Entry 4B3S (X-ray diffraction, 3.15 A resolution); this record covers chains A and H of the 23 polymer chains in the assembly.

# Chain A
Molecule: 16S ribosomal RNA
Source organism: Thermus thermophilus HB8
Sequence (1521 nucleotides; each row starts with the number of its first residue; note: 44 numbers in that range are skipped by the numbering (no residue carries them; nothing is unmodelled there); a row labelled like 189A-189L holds insertion residues (189A, then the next letters in order)):
     1 UUGUUGGAGA GUUUGAUCCU GGCUCAGGGU GAACGCUGGC GGCGUGCCUA AGACAUGCAA
    61 GUCGUGCGGG CCG
    76 CGGGGUUUU
    88 ACUCCG
    96 UGGUCAGCGG CGGACGGGUG AGUAACGCGU GGGU
  129A G
   130 ACCUACCCGG AAGAGGGGGA CAACCCGGGG AAACUCGGGC UAAUCCCCCA UGUGGACCCG
189A-189L CCCCUUGGGGUG
   190 UGUCCAAAGG GCUUU
   216 GCCCGCUUCC GGAUGGGCCC GCGUCCCAUC AGCUAGUUGG UGGGGUAAUG GCCCACCAAG
   276 GCGACGACGG GUAGCCGGUC UGAGAGGAUG GCCGGCCACA GGGGCACUGA GACACGGGCC
   336 CCACUCCUAC GGGAGGCAGC AGUUAGGAAU CUUCCGCAAU GGGCGCAAGC CUGACGGAGC
   396 GACGCCGCUU GGAGGAAGAA GCCCUUCGGG GUGUAAACUC CUGA
   441 ACCCGGGACG AAACCCCC
   460 GA
   470 CGAGGGGA
   479 CUGACGGUAC CGGGGUAA
   498 UAGCGCCGGC CAACUCCGUG CCAGCAGCCG CGGUAAUACG GAGGGCGCGA GCGUUACCCG
   558 GAUUCACUGG GCGUAAAGGG CGUGUAGGCG GCCUGGGGCG UCCCAUGUGA AAGACCACGG
   618 CUCAACCGUG GGGGAGCGUG GGAUACGCUC AGGCUAGACG GUGGGAGAGG GUGGUGGAAU
   678 UCCCGGAGUA GCGGUGAAAU GCGCAGAUAC CGGGAGGAAC GCCGAUGGCG AAGGCAGCCA
   738 CCUGGUCCAC CCGUGACGCU GAGGCGCGAA AGCGUGGGGA GCAAACCGGA UUAGAUACCC
   798 GGGUAGUCCA CGCCCUAAAC GAUGCGCGCU AGGUCUCUGG GUCU
   848 CCUGGGGGCC GAAGCUAACG CGUUAAGCGC GCCGCCUGGG GAGUACGGCC GCAAGGCUGA
   908 AACUCAAAGG AAUUGACGGG GGCCCGCACA AGCGGUGGAG CAUGUGGUUU AAUUCGAAGC
   968 AACGCGAAGA ACCUUACCAG GCCUUGACAU GCUA
 1001A G
  1002 GGAACCCGGG UGAAAGCCUG GGGUGCCCC
1030A-1030D GCGA
  1031 GGGGAGCCCU AGCACAGGUG CUGCAUGGCC GUCGUCAGCU CGUGCCGUGA GGUGUUGGGU
  1091 UAAGUCCCGC AACGAGCGCA ACCCCCGCCG UUAGUUGCCA GCGGUUCGGC CGGGCACUCU
  1151 AACGGGACUG CCCGCG
  1168 AAAGCGGGAG GAAGGAGGGG ACGACGUCUG GUCAGCAUGG CCCUUACGGC CUGGGCGACA
  1228 CACGUGCUAC AAUGCCCACU ACAAAGCGAU GCCACCCGGC AACGGGGAGC UAAUCGCAAA
  1288 AAGGUGGGCC CAGUUCGGAU UGGGGUCUGC AACCCGACCC CAUGAAGCCG GAAUCGCUAG
  1348 UAAUCGCGGA UCAGCC
 1363A A
  1364 UGCCGCGGUG AAUACGUUCC CGGGCCUUGU ACACACCGCC CGUCACGCCA UGGGAGCGGG
  1424 CUCUACCCGA AGUCGCCGG
1442A-1442B GA
  1443 GCCUA
  1452 C
  1456 GGGCAGGCGC CGAGGGUAGG GCCCGUGACU GGGGCGAAGU CGUAACAAGG UAGCUGUACC
  1516 GGAAGGUGCG GCUGGAUCAC CUCCUUUCU
Disordered / not traced: 1-4, 1534-1540
Bound ions: Mg2+ site 1: U12, G22; Mg2+ site 2: U12, C526, G527, A914; Mg2+ site 3: G15, U920; Mg2+ site 4 near G21 (its only coordinating residue here); Mg2+ site 5: C48, G115; Mg2+ site 6 near A53 (its only coordinating residue here); Mg2+ site 7: C58, U387; Mg2+ site 8: A59, U387; Mg2+ site 9: G61, U62, G105; Mg2+ site 10: G69, G70, U99; Mg2+ site 11: A116, G117, G289; Mg2+ site 12: C121, G124, U125, G236; 100 more Mg2+ sites not listed; 12 more K+ sites not listed
Ligand contacts: RPO ((1R,2R,3S,4R,6S)-4,6-diamino-2-{[3-O-(2,6-diamino-2,6-dideoxy-beta-L-idopyranosyl)-beta-D-ribofuranosyl]oxy}-3-hydroxycyclohexyl 2-amino-4-O-benzyl-2-deoxy-alpha-D-glucopyranoside): G1405, U1406, C1407, A1408, C1409, G1489, C1490, G1491, A1492, A1493, G1494, U1495, C1496
Reported in the primary citation:
  - mutagenesis - A1408G, G1491C: decreased binding to RPO
  - binding site for RPO: A1408, A1492

# Chain H
Protein: 30S ribosomal protein S8
Source organism: Thermus thermophilus HB8
UniProt: Q5SHQ2 (RS8_THET8); numbering as in UniProt (aligned over 1-138)
Amino-acid sequence (138 residues; numbered 1 to 138; the number before each row is that of its first residue):
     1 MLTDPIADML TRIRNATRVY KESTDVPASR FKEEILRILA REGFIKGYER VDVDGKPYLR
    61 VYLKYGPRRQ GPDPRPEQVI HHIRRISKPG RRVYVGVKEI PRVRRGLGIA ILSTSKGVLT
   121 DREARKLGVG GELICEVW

# Chain A / chain H interface
Contacting residue pairs (77):
  C564(A) / Arg-91(H)  hydrogen bond to the sugar
  C586(A) / Pro-89(H)  phosphate contact
  C586(A) / Gly-90(H)  sugar contact
  G587(A) / Thr-3(H)  sugar contact
  G587(A) / Pro-89(H)  phosphate contact
  G587(A) / Arg-92(H)  salt bridge to the phosphate
  G588(A) / Met-1(H)  sugar contact
  G588(A) / Leu-2(H)  sugar contact
  G588(A) / Thr-3(H)  phosphate contact
  G588(A) / Pro-5(H)  phosphate contact
  C589(A) / Pro-5(H)  phosphate contact
  C589(A) / Ala-28(H)  sugar contact
  C589(A) / Ser-29(H)  phosphate contact
  C590(A) / Ser-29(H)  phosphate contact
  C590(A) / Arg-30(H)  hydrogen bond to the phosphate
  U591(A) / Arg-30(H)  salt bridge to the phosphate
  G597(A) / Tyr-94(H)  hydrogen bond to the base
  U598(A) / Tyr-94(H)  phosphate contact
  U598(A) / Gly-131(H)  sugar contact
  C599(A) / Val-95(H)  sugar contact
  C599(A) / Gly-96(H)  phosphate contact
  C599(A) / Val-97(H)  phosphate contact
  C599(A) / Val-129(H)  sugar contact
  C599(A) / Gly-130(H)  hydrogen bond to the sugar
  C599(A) / Gly-131(H)  sugar contact
  C600(A) / Gly-96(H)  phosphate contact
  C600(A) / Val-97(H)  hydrogen bond to the phosphate
  C600(A) / Lys-98(H)  salt bridge to the phosphate
  C600(A) / Gly-128(H)  sugar contact
  C600(A) / Val-129(H)  sugar contact
  C601(A) / Lys-98(H)  salt bridge to the phosphate
  A640(A) / Ser-115(H)  hydrogen bond to the sugar
  U641(A) / Ser-115(H)  sugar contact
  A642(A) / Phe-31(H)  sugar contact
  A642(A) / Ser-113(H)  hydrogen bond to the base
  A642(A) / Thr-114(H)  base contact
  A642(A) / Ser-115(H)  base contact
  A642(A) / Gly-117(H)  sugar contact
  C643(A) / Phe-31(H)  sugar contact
  C643(A) / Arg-92(H)  sugar contact
  C643(A) / Ser-113(H)  sugar contact
  C643(A) / Glu-132(H)  hydrogen bond to the sugar
  G644(A) / Arg-92(H)  sugar contact
  U652(A) / Lys-56(H)  hydrogen bond to the phosphate
  A653(A) / Lys-56(H)  salt bridge to the phosphate
  G654(A) / Met-1(H)  sugar contact
  A753(A) / Met-1(H)  base contact
  G823(A) / Thr-3(H)  base contact
  C824(A) / Met-1(H)  hydrogen bond to the sugar
  C824(A) / Leu-2(H)  sugar contact
  G825(A) / Leu-2(H)  sugar contact
  G825(A) / Asp-8(H)  hydrogen bond to the sugar
  G825(A) / Thr-11(H)  base contact
  G825(A) / Arg-12(H)  hydrogen bond to the sugar
  C826(A) / Arg-12(H)  sugar contact
  C826(A) / Asn-15(H)  hydrogen bond to the base
  U827(A) / Asn-15(H)  sugar contact
  U827(A) / Val-19(H)  sugar contact
  A860(A) / Arg-18(H)  sugar contact
  A860(A) / Arg-75(H)  hydrogen bond to the phosphate
  G861(A) / Arg-75(H)  salt bridge to the phosphate
  C875(A) / Thr-11(H)  base contact
  C875(A) / Arg-14(H)  hydrogen bond to the sugar
  C875(A) / Asn-15(H)  hydrogen bond to the base
  G876(A) / Ala-7(H)  sugar contact
  G876(A) / Thr-11(H)  hydrogen bond to the sugar
  G876(A) / Arg-14(H)  salt bridge to the phosphate
  C877(A) / Thr-3(H)  hydrogen bond to the base
  C877(A) / Asp-4(H)  sugar contact
  C877(A) / Ala-7(H)  sugar contact
  C877(A) / Lys-88(H)  phosphate contact
  C877(A) / Pro-89(H)  phosphate contact
  G878(A) / Thr-3(H)  sugar contact
  G878(A) / Lys-88(H)  phosphate contact
  G878(A) / Pro-89(H)  phosphate contact
  G878(A) / Gly-90(H)  phosphate contact
  C879(A) / Gly-90(H)  phosphate contact
Also at the interface, not in a pair above, chain A (37 interface residues in all): G755, A828, A859, G874
Also at the interface, not in a pair above, chain H (42 interface residues in all): Lys-21, Lys-32, Pro-57, Val-118

# Overview
Chain A and chain H form an interface of 37 and 42 residues respectively, with 18 hydrogen bonds and 7 salt
bridges. Polar pairs include G597(A)/Tyr-94(H), A642(A)/Ser-113(H) and C826(A)/Asn-15(H). Bound to chain A:
compound RPO. From the paper: a binding site for RPO at A1408(A) and A1492(A); A1408G and G1491C of chain A
reduce binding to RPO.
Here chain A is 16S ribosomal RNA and chain H is 30S ribosomal protein S8, both from Thermus thermophilus HB8.
Entry 4B3S (Crystal structure of the 30S ribosome in complex with compound 37) was determined by X-ray
diffraction, deposited together with 4B3M, 4B3R and 4B3T.
